Entry 9MHX (X-ray diffraction, 2.13 A resolution); this record covers chains A and B.

Chain A (and B):
Name: Toll-like receptor 8
Organism: Homo sapiens
Notes: chain B of this document is another copy of the same molecule, construct and numbering; everything in this record applies to it too
UniProt: Q9NR97 (TLR8_HUMAN); residues 27-827 here = UniProt positions 27-827
Chain sequence (807 residues; row label = number of the first residue in the row):
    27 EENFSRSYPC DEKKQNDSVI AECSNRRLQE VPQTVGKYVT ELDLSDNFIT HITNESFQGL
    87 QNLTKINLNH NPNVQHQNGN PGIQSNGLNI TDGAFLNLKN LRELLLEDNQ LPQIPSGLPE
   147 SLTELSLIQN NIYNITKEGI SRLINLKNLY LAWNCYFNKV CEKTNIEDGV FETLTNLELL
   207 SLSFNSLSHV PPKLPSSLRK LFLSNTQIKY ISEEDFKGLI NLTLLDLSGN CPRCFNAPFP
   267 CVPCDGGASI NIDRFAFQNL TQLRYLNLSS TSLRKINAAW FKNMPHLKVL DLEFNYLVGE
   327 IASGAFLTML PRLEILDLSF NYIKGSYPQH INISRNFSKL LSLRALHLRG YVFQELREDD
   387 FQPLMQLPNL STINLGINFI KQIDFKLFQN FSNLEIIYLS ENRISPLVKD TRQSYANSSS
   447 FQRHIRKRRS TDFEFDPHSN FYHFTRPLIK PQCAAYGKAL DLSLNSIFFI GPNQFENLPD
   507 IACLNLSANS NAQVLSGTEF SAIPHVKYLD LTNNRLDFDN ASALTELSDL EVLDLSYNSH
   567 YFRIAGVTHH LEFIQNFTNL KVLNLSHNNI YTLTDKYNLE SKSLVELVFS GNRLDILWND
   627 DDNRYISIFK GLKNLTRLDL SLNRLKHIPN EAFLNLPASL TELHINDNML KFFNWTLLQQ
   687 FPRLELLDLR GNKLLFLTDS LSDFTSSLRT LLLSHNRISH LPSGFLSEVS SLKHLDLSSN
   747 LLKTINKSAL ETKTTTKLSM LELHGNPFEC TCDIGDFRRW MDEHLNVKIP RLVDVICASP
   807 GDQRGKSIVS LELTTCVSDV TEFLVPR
Disordered / not traced: 27-31, 101-112, 435-459, 817-833 (chain B: 27-31, 102-112, 435-459, 732-734, 757-761, 817-833)
Construct notes: expression tag (828-833)
UniProt features mapped onto this chain:
  - glycosylation (N-linked (GlcNAc...) asparagine): N29, N42, N80, N88, N115, N160, N247, N285, N293, N358, N362, N395, N416, N443, N511, N546, N582, N590, N640, N680 and 1 more in UniProt
  - natural variant: P432 (P432L: In IMD98), F494 (F494L: In IMD98), G572 (G572D: In IMD98; G572V: In IMD98)
  - mutagenesis: Y348 (Y348A: Abolishes activation of NF-kappa-B; Y348A: Abolishes responses to both ssRNA and chemical ligands), V378 (V378A: Increases activation of NF-kappa-B), F405 (F405A: Abolishes activation of NF-kappa-B; F405A: Abolishes responses to both ssRNA and chemical ligands), R452 to R455 (Monomeric and inactive), V520 (V520A: Strongly decreases activation of NF-kappa-B), D543 (D543A: Abolishes activation of NF-kappa-B; D543A: Abolishes responses to both ssRNA and chemical ligands), T574 (T574A: Abolishes responses to both ssRNA and chemical ligands; T574A: Strongly decreases activation of NF-kappa-B)
Disulfides: C36-C49, C181-C187, C257-C270, C260-C267, C479-C509, C776-C803
Covalently attached groups: N-acetylglucosamine (NAG) linked to N80, N88, N115, N160, N247, N285, N358, N395, N511, N546, N582, N640, N680; glycan linked to N293, N590
Residues lining bound ligands:
  - A1BLO ((3S,4R)-4-[({3-[(2-amino-4-{[(3S)-1-hydroxyhexan-3-yl]amino}-5H-pyrimido[5,4-b]indol-5-yl)methyl]-4-methoxyphenyl}methyl)amino]oxolan-3-ol), molecule 1: F261, F346, Y348, I349, K350, G351, S352, Y353, G376, V378, I403, F405, R429
  - A1BLO, molecule 2: V520, S522, D543, D545, G572, V573, T574

Chain A / chain B interface:
Residue-residue contacts (81; chain A residue first):
  Y182(A) with D627(B), hydrogen bond
  F183(A) with D627(B)
  N184(A) with D627(B), hydrogen bond (backbone-backbone); D628(B); N629(B), hydrogen bond (side chain-backbone)
  K185(A) with D627(B)
  F261(A) with T574(B); T600(B); D601(B)
  N262(A) with A571(B), hydrogen bond (side chain-backbone); G572(B); V573(B), hydrogen bond (side chain-backbone); T574(B); T600(B), hydrogen bond
  A263(A) with R630(B), hydrogen bond (backbone-side chain)
  P264(A) with T598(B); R630(B)
  F265(A) with R630(B)
  P266(A) with D627(B); D628(B); R630(B)
  F346(A) with G572(B)
  I403(A) with I570(B), hydrophobic; V573(B), hydrophobic
  F405(A) with V573(B), hydrophobic
  E427(A) with H566(B), salt bridge; Y567(B); I570(B)
  R429(A) with A518(B), hydrogen bond (side chain-backbone); D543(B), salt bridge; Y567(B), hydrogen bond
  E460(A) with I622(B); N625(B)
  L490(A) with R541(B); H566(B)
  N491(A) with R541(B), hydrogen bond (backbone-side chain)
  A514(A) with R541(B), hydrogen bond (backbone-side chain)
  S516(A) with S516(B); R541(B), hydrogen bond
  A518(A) with R429(B), hydrogen bond (backbone-side chain)
  R541(A) with L490(B); N491(B), hydrogen bond (side chain-backbone); S492(B); A514(B), hydrogen bond (side chain-backbone); S516(B), hydrogen bond
  H566(A) with E427(B), salt bridge; L490(B)
  Y567(A) with F405(B), hydrophobic; R429(B), hydrogen bond
  I570(A) with I403(B), hydrophobic; E427(B)
  A571(A) with N262(B), hydrogen bond (backbone-side chain)
  G572(A) with N262(B); F346(B)
  V573(A) with N262(B), hydrogen bond (backbone-side chain); I403(B), hydrophobic; F405(B), hydrophobic
  T574(A) with F261(B); N262(B)
  T598(A) with P264(B)
  T600(A) with F261(B); N262(B), hydrogen bond
  D601(A) with F261(B)
  I622(A) with E460(B)
  N625(A) with E460(B)
  D627(A) with Y182(B), hydrogen bond; F183(B); N184(B), hydrogen bond (backbone-backbone); K185(B); P266(B)
  D628(A) with N184(B); P266(B)
  N629(A) with N184(B), hydrogen bond (backbone-side chain)
  R630(A) with A263(B), hydrogen bond (side chain-backbone); P264(B); F265(B); P266(B)
  K749(A) with A804(B)
  R810(A) with S725(B); L747(B), hydrogen bond (side chain-backbone); K749(B)
Interface residues without a listed pair, chain A (46 interface residues in all): Y348, S492, F494, N515, D543, H575
Interface residues without a listed pair, chain B (50 interface residues in all): Y348, N428, F494, N515, Q519, S805

Summary:
46 residues of chain A face 50 of chain B across their interface; the contacts include 25 hydrogen bonds and 3
salt bridges. Polar contacts include E427(A)-H566(B), R429(A)-D543(B) and Y182(A)-D627(B). Bound to chain A:
compound A1BLO.
Both chains are Toll-like receptor 8 (Homo sapiens). Entry 9MHX (Human TLR8 ectodomain with small molecule
agonist 7) was determined by X-ray diffraction together with 9MHV, 9MHW and 9MHY from the same study.
